Entry 8AJB (electron microscopy, 4.30 A resolution (low resolution: residue-level contacts below are approximate; hydrogen-bond / salt-bridge calls are withheld)); this record covers chains A and G of the 24 polymer chains in the assembly.

# Chain A (and G)
Molecule: Crescentin
Source organism: Caulobacter vibrioides
Notes: chain G of this document is another copy of the same molecule, construct and numbering; everything in this record applies to it too
UniProtKB: A0A8F8EC09 (A0A8F8EC09_CAUVI); the construct has insertions or renumbered stretches relative to UniProt, so the offset changes along the chain: 1-405 = UniProt 1-405; 409-460 = UniProt 406-457
Amino-acid sequence (460 residues; row label = number of the first residue in the row):
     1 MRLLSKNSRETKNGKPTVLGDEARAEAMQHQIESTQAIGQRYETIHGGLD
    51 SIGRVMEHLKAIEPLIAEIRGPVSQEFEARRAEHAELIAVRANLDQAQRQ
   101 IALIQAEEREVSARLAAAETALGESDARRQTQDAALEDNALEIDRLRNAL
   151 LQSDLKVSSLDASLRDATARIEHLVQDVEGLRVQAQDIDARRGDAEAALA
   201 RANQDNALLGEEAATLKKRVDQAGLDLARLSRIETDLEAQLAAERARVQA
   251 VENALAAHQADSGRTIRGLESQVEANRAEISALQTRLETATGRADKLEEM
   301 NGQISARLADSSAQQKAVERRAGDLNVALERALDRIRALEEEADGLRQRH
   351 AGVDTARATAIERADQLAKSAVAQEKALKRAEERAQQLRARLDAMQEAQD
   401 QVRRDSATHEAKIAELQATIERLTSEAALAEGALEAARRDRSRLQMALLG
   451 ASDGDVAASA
Disordered / not traced: 1-32, 278-460 (chain G: 1-38, 194-460)
Construct notes: insertion (406-408)

# Chain A / chain G interface
Pairs across the interface (39):
  Ser34(A) with His84(G); Ile88(G); Arg91(G)
  Thr35(A) with His84(G); Ala85(G); Ile88(G)
  Ile38(A) with Arg81(G); His84(G)
  Tyr42(A) with Phe77(G); Glu78(G); Arg81(G)
  Ile45(A) with Ser74(G)
  His46(A) with Ser74(G); Glu78(G)
  Leu49(A) with Arg70(G); Ser74(G)
  Met56(A) with Glu63(G)
  Leu59(A) with Leu59(G)
  Lys60(A) with Lys60(G); Pro64(G)
  Ile62(A) with Met56(G)
  Glu63(A) with Met56(G); Glu57(G); Lys60(G)
  Pro64(A) with Lys60(G)
  Ile66(A) with Leu49(G); Ile52(G); Gly53(G); Met56(G)
  Ile69(A) with His46(G); Leu49(G)
  Arg70(A) with His46(G); Leu49(G); Asp50(G)
  Val73(A) with His46(G)
  Ser74(A) with Glu43(G)
  Phe77(A) with Gly39(G); Tyr42(G); His46(G)
Interface residues without a listed pair, chain A (20 interface residues in all): Glu78

# In short
Chain A and chain G form an interface of 20 and 23 residues respectively.
Chain A and chain G are both Crescentin (Caulobacter vibrioides); the structure, Cryo-EM structure of
crescentin filaments (stutter mutant, C2 symmetry and large box), was determined by electron microscopy,
deposited together with 8AFE, 8AFH, 8AFL, 8AFM, 8AHL, 8AIA and 8AIX.
